Entry 7QPG (electron microscopy, 3.90 A resolution); this record covers chains R and S of the 6 polymer chains in the assembly.

Chain R (and S):
Protein: Kinetochore-associated protein 1
Organism: Homo sapiens
Notes: chain S of this document is another copy of the same molecule, construct and numbering; everything in this record applies to it too
Reference sequence: chimeric construct of A0A366VY15, P50748: residues -243 to -9 from A0A366VY15 (A0A366VY15_9GAMM) positions 2-236 (UniProt number = residue number + 245); residues 0-2209 from P50748 positions 1-2210 (UniProt number = residue number + 1)
Chain sequence (2464 residues; row label = number of the first residue in the row; numbers below 1 keep their minus sign (Met-254 is residue -254)):
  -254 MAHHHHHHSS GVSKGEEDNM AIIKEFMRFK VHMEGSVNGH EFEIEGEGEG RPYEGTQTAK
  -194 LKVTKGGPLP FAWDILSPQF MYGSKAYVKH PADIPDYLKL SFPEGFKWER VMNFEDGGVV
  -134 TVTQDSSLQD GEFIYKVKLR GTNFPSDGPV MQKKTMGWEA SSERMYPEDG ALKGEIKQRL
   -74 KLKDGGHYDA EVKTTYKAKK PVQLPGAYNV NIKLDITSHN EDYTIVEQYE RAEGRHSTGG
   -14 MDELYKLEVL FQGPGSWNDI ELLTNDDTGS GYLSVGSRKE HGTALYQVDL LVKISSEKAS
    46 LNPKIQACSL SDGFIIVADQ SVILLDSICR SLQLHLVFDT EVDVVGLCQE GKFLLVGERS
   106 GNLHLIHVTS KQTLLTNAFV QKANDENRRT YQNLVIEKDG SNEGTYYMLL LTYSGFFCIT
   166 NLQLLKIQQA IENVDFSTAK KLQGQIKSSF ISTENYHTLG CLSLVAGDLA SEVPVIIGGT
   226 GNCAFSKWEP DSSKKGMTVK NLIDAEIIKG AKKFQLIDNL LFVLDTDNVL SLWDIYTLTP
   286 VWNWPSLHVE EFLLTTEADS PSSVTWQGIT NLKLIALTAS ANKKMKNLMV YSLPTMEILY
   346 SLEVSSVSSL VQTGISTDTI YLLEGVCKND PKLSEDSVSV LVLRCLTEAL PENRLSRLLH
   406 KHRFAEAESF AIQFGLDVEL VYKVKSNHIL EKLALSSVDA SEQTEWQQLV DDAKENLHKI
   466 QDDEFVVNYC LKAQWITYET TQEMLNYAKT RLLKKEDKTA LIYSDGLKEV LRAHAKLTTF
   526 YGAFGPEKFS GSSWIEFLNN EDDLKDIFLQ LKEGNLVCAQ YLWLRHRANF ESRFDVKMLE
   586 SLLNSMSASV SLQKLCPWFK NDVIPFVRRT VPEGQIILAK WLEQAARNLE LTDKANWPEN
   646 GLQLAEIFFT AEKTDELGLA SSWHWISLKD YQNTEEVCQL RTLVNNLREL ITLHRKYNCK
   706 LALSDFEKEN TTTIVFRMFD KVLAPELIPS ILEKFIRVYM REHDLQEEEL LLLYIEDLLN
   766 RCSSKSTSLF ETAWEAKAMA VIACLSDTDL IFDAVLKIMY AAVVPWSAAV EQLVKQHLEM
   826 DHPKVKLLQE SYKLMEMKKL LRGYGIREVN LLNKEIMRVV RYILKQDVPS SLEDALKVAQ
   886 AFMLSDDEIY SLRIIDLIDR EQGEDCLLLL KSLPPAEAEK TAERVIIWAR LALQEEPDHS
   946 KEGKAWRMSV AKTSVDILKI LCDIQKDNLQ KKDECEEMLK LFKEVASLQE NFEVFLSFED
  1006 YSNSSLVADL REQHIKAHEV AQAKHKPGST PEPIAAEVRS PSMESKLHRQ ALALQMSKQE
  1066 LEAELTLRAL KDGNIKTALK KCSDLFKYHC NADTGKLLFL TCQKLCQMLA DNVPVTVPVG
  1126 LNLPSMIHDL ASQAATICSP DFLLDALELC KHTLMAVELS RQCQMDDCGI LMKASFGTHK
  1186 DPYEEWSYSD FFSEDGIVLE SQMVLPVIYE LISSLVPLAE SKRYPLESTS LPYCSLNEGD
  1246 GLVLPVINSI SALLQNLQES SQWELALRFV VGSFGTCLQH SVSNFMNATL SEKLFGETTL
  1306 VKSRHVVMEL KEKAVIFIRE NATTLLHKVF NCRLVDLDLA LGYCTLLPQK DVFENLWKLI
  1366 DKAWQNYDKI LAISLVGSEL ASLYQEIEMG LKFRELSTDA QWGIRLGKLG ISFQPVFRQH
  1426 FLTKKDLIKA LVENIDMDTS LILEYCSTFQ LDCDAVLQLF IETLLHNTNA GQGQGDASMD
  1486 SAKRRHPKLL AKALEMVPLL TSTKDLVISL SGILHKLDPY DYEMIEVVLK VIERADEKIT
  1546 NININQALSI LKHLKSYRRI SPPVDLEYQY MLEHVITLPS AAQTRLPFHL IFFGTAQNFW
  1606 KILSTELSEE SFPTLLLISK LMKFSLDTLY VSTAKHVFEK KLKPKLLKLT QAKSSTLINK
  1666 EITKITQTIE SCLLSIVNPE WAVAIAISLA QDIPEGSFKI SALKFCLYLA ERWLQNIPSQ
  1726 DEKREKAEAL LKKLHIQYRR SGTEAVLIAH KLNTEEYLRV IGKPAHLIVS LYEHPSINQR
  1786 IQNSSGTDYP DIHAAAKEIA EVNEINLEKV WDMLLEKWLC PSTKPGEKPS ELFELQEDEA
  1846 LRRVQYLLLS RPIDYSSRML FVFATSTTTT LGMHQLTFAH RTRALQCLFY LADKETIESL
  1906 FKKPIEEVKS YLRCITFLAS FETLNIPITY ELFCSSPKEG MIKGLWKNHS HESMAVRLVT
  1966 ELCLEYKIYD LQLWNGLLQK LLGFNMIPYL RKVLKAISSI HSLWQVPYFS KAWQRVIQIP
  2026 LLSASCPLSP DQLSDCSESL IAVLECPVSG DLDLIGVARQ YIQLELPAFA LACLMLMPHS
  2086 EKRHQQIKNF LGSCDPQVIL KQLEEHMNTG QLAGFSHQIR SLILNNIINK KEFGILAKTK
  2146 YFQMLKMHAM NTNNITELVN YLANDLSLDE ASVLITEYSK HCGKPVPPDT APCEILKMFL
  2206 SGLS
Disordered / not traced: -254 to 1
Construct notes: initiating methionine (-254); expression tag (-253 to -244); linker (-8 to 1)
From the paper describing this entry:
  - post-translational modification sites: Thr13, Ser15 (citing earlier work)
  - self-association interface (contacts with another copy of this molecule): Thr655 to Glu680

How chain R and chain S interact:
Residue-residue contacts - 136 pairs, chain R then chain S:
  Glu484(R) - Ser2085(S)  hydrogen bond
  Glu484(R) - His2089(S)  salt bridge
  Gln487(R) - Met2082(S)
  Gln487(R) - Pro2083(S)
  Gln487(R) - Ser2085(S)
  Gln487(R) - Arg2088(S)
  Asn491(R) - Pro2083(S)  hydrogen bond (side chain-backbone)
  Lys494(R) - Asp2056(S)  salt bridge
  Leu506(R) - Gln2010(S)
  Tyr508(R) - Leu1976(S)
  Tyr508(R) - Ser2007(S)  hydrogen bond (side chain-backbone)
  Tyr508(R) - Gln2010(S)
  Leu512(R) - Gln2010(S)
  Lys513(R) - His2006(S)
  Leu516(R) - Trp2009(S)  hydrophobic
  Leu516(R) - Gln2010(S)
  Tyr526(R) - Met2080(S)  hydrophobic
  Gly527(R) - Gln2123(S)  hydrogen bond (backbone-side chain)
  Glu532(R) - Thr2157(S)
  Val562(R) - Gly2119(S)
  Gln565(R) - Ala2118(S)
  Tyr566(R) - Gln2123(S)
  Leu569(R) - Leu2049(S)  hydrophobic
  Leu569(R) - Gln2116(S)
  Arg570(R) - Leu2049(S)
  Arg572(R) - Glu2050(S)
  Arg572(R) - Gln2116(S)
  Ala573(R) - Ser2004(S)
  Asn606(R) - Gly2115(S)
  Asp607(R) - Gln2116(S)
  Phe654(R) - Ser1789(S)
  Asp660(R) - Glu1839(S)
  Glu661(R) - Glu1839(S)
  Leu662(R) - Lys1997(S)
  Gly663(R) - Tyr1994(S)
  Gly663(R) - Lys1997(S)
  Leu664(R) - Lys1997(S)
  Ser666(R) - Arg1918(S)  hydrogen bond (backbone-side chain)
  Ser666(R) - Glu1970(S)  hydrogen bond
  Ser667(R) - Glu1970(S)
  Trp668(R) - Lys1914(S)  hydrogen bond (side chain-backbone)
  Trp668(R) - Leu1917(S)  hydrophobic
  Trp668(R) - Arg1918(S)
  Leu673(R) - Phe1894(S)
  Lys674(R) - Ile1786(S)  hydrogen bond (side chain-backbone)
  Lys674(R) - Tyr1895(S)
  Asp675(R) - Phe1894(S)
  Asp675(R) - Tyr1895(S)
  Asp675(R) - Leu1896(S)
  Asp675(R) - Ala1897(S)
  Gln677(R) - Ser1789(S)
  Arg686(R) - Ser1789(S)
  Arg686(R) - Ser1790(S)
  Arg686(R) - Gly1791(S)
  Asn690(R) - Thr1792(S)  hydrogen bond
  Arg746(R) - Lys1658(S)
  Asp749(R) - Lys1658(S)  salt bridge
  Asp749(R) - Ser1659(S)
  Leu750(R) - Ser1659(S)
  Gln751(R) - Ser1659(S)
  Gln751(R) - Leu1662(S)
  Glu754(R) - Thr1661(S)  hydrogen bond
  Glu754(R) - Leu1662(S)  hydrogen bond (side chain-backbone)
  Lys1658(R) - Arg746(S)
  Lys1658(R) - Asp749(S)  salt bridge
  Ser1659(R) - Asp749(S)
  Ser1659(R) - Leu750(S)
  Ser1659(R) - Gln751(S)
  Thr1661(R) - Glu754(S)  hydrogen bond
  Leu1662(R) - Gln751(S)
  Leu1662(R) - Glu754(S)
  Ile1786(R) - Lys674(S)  hydrogen bond (backbone-side chain)
  Ser1789(R) - Phe654(S)
  Ser1789(R) - Lys674(S)
  Ser1789(R) - Gln677(S)
  Ser1789(R) - Arg686(S)  hydrogen bond (backbone-side chain)
  Ser1790(R) - Arg686(S)
  Gly1791(R) - Arg686(S)
  Thr1792(R) - Asn690(S)  hydrogen bond
  Glu1839(R) - Asp660(S)
  Phe1894(R) - Leu673(S)
  Phe1894(R) - Asp675(S)
  Tyr1895(R) - Lys674(S)
  Tyr1895(R) - Asp675(S)
  Leu1896(R) - Asp675(S)
  Ala1897(R) - Asp675(S)
  Lys1914(R) - Trp668(S)
  Leu1917(R) - Trp668(S)  hydrophobic
  Arg1918(R) - Ser666(S)  hydrogen bond (side chain-backbone)
  Arg1918(R) - Trp668(S)
  Glu1970(R) - Ser666(S)
  Glu1970(R) - Ser667(S)
  Leu1976(R) - Tyr508(S)
  Tyr1994(R) - Gly663(S)
  Lys1997(R) - Leu662(S)
  Lys1997(R) - Gly663(S)
  Lys1997(R) - Leu664(S)
  Ser2004(R) - Ala573(S)
  His2006(R) - Tyr508(S)
  His2006(R) - Lys513(S)
  Ser2007(R) - Tyr508(S)  hydrogen bond (backbone-side chain)
  Trp2009(R) - Leu516(S)  hydrophobic
  Gln2010(R) - Leu506(S)
  Gln2010(R) - Tyr508(S)
  Gln2010(R) - Leu512(S)
  Gln2010(R) - Leu516(S)
  Leu2049(R) - Leu569(S)  hydrophobic
  Leu2049(R) - Arg570(S)
  Glu2050(R) - Arg572(S)
  Val2053(R) - Leu516(S)  hydrophobic
  Asp2056(R) - Lys494(S)  salt bridge
  Met2080(R) - Tyr526(S)  hydrophobic
  Leu2081(R) - Thr523(S)
  Met2082(R) - Gln487(S)  hydrogen bond (backbone-side chain)
  Pro2083(R) - Gln487(S)  hydrogen bond (backbone-side chain)
  Pro2083(R) - Asn491(S)  hydrogen bond (backbone-side chain)
  His2084(R) - Gln487(S)
  His2084(R) - Asn491(S)
  Ser2085(R) - Glu484(S)  hydrogen bond
  Ser2085(R) - Gln487(S)
  Arg2088(R) - Tyr483(S)
  Arg2088(R) - Gln487(S)  hydrogen bond
  His2089(R) - Glu484(S)  salt bridge
  Gly2115(R) - Asn606(S)
  Gln2116(R) - Leu569(S)
  Gln2116(R) - Arg572(S)
  Gln2116(R) - Asp607(S)
  Ala2118(R) - Gln565(S)
  Gly2119(R) - Val562(S)
  Gly2119(R) - Gln565(S)
  Gly2119(R) - Tyr566(S)
  Phe2120(R) - Tyr566(S)  hydrophobic
  His2122(R) - Val562(S)
  Gln2123(R) - Gly527(S)  hydrogen bond (side chain-backbone)
  Gln2123(R) - Tyr566(S)
  Thr2157(R) - Glu532(S)
Also at the interface, not in a pair above, chain R (105 interface residues in all): Tyr483, Thr523, Ala528, Pro602, Lys658, Ala665, His669, Glu753, Arg1785, Gln1787, Glu1842, Gln1891, Thr1921, Leu1969, Ser2003, Pro2012, Asn2113, Thr2114
Also at the interface, not in a pair above, chain S (107 interface residues in all): Leu498, His519, Ala528, Pro602, Trp603, Lys658, Glu661, Trp670, Glu753, Ser1660, Arg1785, Gln1787, Glu1842, Gln1891, Asp1898, Thr1921, Glu1966, Leu1969, Ser2003, Val2053, Leu2081, His2084, Phe2120, His2122

In short:
105 residues of chain R face 107 of chain S across their interface; the contacts include 23 hydrogen bonds and
6 salt bridges. Polar pairs include Glu484(R)-His2089(S), Lys494(R)-Asp2056(S) and Asp749(R)-Lys1658(S). From
the paper: modification sites Thr13(R) and Ser15(R); a self-association interface involving Thr655(R).
Both chains are Kinetochore-associated protein 1 (Homo sapiens). Entry 7QPG (Human RZZ kinetochore corona
complex) was determined by electron microscopy.
